PDB entry 7KNB | electron microscopy, 3.93 A resolution | chains B and D of the 4 polymer chains in the assembly

# Chain B
Protein: Spike glycoprotein
Source organism: Severe acute respiratory syndrome coronavirus 2
UniProtKB: P0DTC2 (SPIKE_SARS2); residue numbers follow UniProt; this construct covers 1-1208
Chain sequence (1288 residues; numbered 1 to 1288; the number before each row is that of its first residue):
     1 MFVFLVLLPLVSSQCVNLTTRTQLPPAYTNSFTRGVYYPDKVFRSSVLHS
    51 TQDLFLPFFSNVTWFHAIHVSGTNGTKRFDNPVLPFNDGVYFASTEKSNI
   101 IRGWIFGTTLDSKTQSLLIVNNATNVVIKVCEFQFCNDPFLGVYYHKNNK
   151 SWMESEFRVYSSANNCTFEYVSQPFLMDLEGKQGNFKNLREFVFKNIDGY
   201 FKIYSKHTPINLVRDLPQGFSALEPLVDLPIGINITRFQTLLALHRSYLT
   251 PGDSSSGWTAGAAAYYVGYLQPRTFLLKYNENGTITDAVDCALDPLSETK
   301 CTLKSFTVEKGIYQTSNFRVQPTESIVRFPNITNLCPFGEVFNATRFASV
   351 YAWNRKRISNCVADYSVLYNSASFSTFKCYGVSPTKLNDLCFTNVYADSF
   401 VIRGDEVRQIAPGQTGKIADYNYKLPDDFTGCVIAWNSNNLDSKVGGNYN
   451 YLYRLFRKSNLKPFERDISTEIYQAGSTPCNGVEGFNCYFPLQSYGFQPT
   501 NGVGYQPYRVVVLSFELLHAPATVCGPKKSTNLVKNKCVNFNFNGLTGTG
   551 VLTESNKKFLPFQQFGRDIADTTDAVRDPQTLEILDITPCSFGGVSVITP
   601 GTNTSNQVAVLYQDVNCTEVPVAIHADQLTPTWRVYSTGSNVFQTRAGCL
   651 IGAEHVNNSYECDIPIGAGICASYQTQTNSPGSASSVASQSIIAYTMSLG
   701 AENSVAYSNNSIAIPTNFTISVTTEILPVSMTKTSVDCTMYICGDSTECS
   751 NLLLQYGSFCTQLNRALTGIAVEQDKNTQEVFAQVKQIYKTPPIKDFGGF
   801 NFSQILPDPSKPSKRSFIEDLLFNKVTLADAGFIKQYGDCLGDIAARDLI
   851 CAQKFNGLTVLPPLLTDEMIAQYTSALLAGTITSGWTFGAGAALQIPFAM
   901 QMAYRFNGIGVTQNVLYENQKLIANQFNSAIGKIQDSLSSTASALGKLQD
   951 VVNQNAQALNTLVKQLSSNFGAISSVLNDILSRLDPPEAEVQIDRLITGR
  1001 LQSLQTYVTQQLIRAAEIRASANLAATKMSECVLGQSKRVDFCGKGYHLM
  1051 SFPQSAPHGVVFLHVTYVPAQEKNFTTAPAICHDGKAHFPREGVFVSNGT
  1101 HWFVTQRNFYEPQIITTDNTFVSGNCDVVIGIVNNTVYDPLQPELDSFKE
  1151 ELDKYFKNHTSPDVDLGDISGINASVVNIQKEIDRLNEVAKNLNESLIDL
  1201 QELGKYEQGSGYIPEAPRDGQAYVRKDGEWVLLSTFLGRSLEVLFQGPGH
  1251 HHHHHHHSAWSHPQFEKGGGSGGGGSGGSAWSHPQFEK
Disordered / not traced: 1-25, 67-78, 142-152, 178-185, 247-260, 627-639, 677-689, 829-851, 1149-1288
Disulfides: Cys131-Cys166, Cys291-Cys301, Cys336-Cys361, Cys379-Cys432, Cys391-Cys525, Cys480-Cys488, Cys538-Cys590, Cys617-Cys649, Cys662-Cys671, Cys738-Cys760, Cys743-Cys749, Cys1032-Cys1043, Cys1082-Cys1126
Covalent attachments: N-acetylglucosamine (NAG) linked to Asn61, Asn165, Asn234, Asn282, Asn331, Asn343, Asn603, Asn616, Asn657, Asn709, Asn717, Asn801, Asn1074, Asn1098, Asn1134
Sequence notes: engineered mutation Gly682 (Arg in P0DTC2), Ser683 (Arg in P0DTC2), Ser685 (Arg in P0DTC2), Pro986 (Lys in P0DTC2), Pro987 (Val in P0DTC2); expression tag (1209-1288)
Curated features (UniProtKB/Swiss-Prot):
  - region: Asn280 to Cys301 (Putative superantigen), Arg403 to Asp405 (Integrin-binding motif), Asn448 to Phe456 (Immunodominant HLA epitope recognized by the CD8+), Pro681, Ala684 (Putative superantigen), Ser816 to Tyr837 (Fusion peptide 1), Lys835 to Phe855 (Fusion peptide 2), Asp1163 to Glu1202 (Heptad repeat 2)
  - site: Arg815, Ser816 (Cleavage)
  - glycosylation: Asn17 (N-linked (GlcNAc...) (complex) asparagine), Asn61 (N-linked (GlcNAc...) (hybrid) asparagine), Asn74 (N-linked (GlcNAc...) (complex) asparagine), Asn122 (N-linked (GlcNAc...) (hybrid) asparagine), Asn149 (N-linked (GlcNAc...) (complex) asparagine), Asn165 (N-linked (GlcNAc...) (complex) asparagine), Asn234 (N-linked (GlcNAc...) (high mannose) asparagine), Asn282 (N-linked (GlcNAc...) (complex) asparagine), Thr323 (O-linked (GalNAc) threonine), Ser325 (O-linked (HexNAc...) serine), Asn331 (N-linked (GlcNAc...) (complex) asparagine), Asn343 (N-linked (GlcNAc...) (complex) asparagine), Asn603 (N-linked (GlcNAc...) (hybrid) asparagine), Asn616 (N-linked (GlcNAc...) (complex) asparagine), Asn657 (N-linked (GlcNAc...) (complex) asparagine), Thr676 (O-linked (GlcNAc...) threonine), Thr678 (O-linked (GlcNAc...) threonine), Asn709 (N-linked (GlcNAc...) (high mannose) asparagine), Asn717 (N-linked (GlcNAc...) (hybrid) asparagine), Asn801 (N-linked (GlcNAc...) (hybrid) asparagine) and 6 more in UniProt

# Chain D
Protein: Angiotensin-converting enzyme 2
Source organism: Homo sapiens
Notes: EC 3.4.17.23, 3.4.17.-
UniProtKB: Q9BYF1 (ACE2_HUMAN); residue numbers follow UniProt; this construct covers 19-615
Chain sequence (597 residues; row label = number of the first residue in the row):
    19 STIEEQAKTFLDKFNHEAEDLFYQSSLASWNYNTNITEENVQNMNNAGDK
    69 WSAFLKEQSTLAQMYPLQEIQNLTVKLQLQALQQNGSSVLSEDKSKRLNT
   119 ILNTMSTIYSTGKVCNPDNPQECLLLEPGLNEIMANSLDYNERLWAWESW
   169 RSEVGKQLRPLYEEYVVLKNEMARANHYEDYGDYWRGDYEVNGVDGYDYS
   219 RGQLIEDVEHTFEEIKPLYEHLHAYVRAKLMNAYPSYISPIGCLPAHLLG
   269 DMWGRFWTNLYSLTVPFGQKPNIDVTDAMVDQAWDAQRIFKEAEKFFVSV
   319 GLPNMTQGFWENSMLTDPGNVQKAVCHPTAWDLGKGDFRILMCTKVTMDD
   369 FLTAHHEMGHIQYDMAYAAQPFLLRNGANEGFHEAVGEIMSLSAATPKHL
   419 KSIGLLSPDFQEDNETEINFLLKQALTIVGTLPFTYMLEKWRWMVFKGEI
   469 PKDQWMKKWWEMKREIVGVVEPVPHDETYCDPASLFHVSNDYSFIRYYTR
   519 TLYQFQFQEALCQAAKHEGPLHKCDISNSTEAGQKLFNMLRLGKSEPWTL
   569 ALENVVGAKNMNVRPLLNYFEPLFTWLKDQNKNSFVGWSTDWSPYAD
Disordered / not traced: 615
Disulfides: Cys133-Cys141, Cys344-Cys361, Cys530-Cys542
Covalent attachments: N-acetylglucosamine (NAG) linked to Asn53, Asn90, Asn103, Asn322, Asn432, Asn546
Curated features (UniProtKB/Swiss-Prot):
  - region (Interaction with SARS-CoV spike glycoprotein): Asp30 to Tyr41, Met82 to Pro84, Lys353 to Arg357
  - active site: Glu375 (Proton acceptor), His505 (Proton donor)
  - binding site (chloride): Arg169, Trp477, Lys481
  - binding site (substrate): Arg273, His345, Pro346, Tyr515
  - binding site (Zn(2+)): His374, His378, Glu402
  - glycosylation (N-linked (GlcNAc...) asparagine): Asn53, Asn90, Asn103, Asn322, Asn432, Asn546

# Chain B / chain D interface
Pairs across the interface - 28 pairs, chain B then chain D:
  Lys417(B) with Asp30(D), salt bridge
  Tyr449(B) with Asp38(D), hydrogen bond
  Tyr453(B) with His34(D), hydrogen bond
  Leu455(B) with Asp30(D); His34(D)
  Phe456(B) with Thr27(D); Asp30(D); Lys31(D)
  Tyr473(B) with Glu23(D), hydrogen bond; Thr27(D)
  Ala475(B) with Ser19(D), hydrogen bond (backbone-backbone); Gln24(D)
  Phe486(B) with Met82(D), hydrophobic
  Tyr489(B) with Gln24(D); Thr27(D); Phe28(D); Lys31(D); Tyr83(D), hydrogen bond
  Gln493(B) with His34(D)
  Gly496(B) with Lys353(D), hydrogen bond (backbone-side chain)
  Gln498(B) with Tyr41(D); Lys353(D), hydrogen bond
  Thr500(B) with Tyr41(D), hydrogen bond; Asn330(D); Asp355(D), hydrogen bond
  Asn501(B) with Lys353(D)
  Gly502(B) with Lys353(D), hydrogen bond (backbone-backbone); Gly354(D), hydrogen bond (backbone-backbone)
Interface residues without a listed pair, chain B (20 interface residues in all): Gly476, Ser494, Phe497, Val503, Tyr505
Interface residues without a listed pair, chain D (21 interface residues in all): Gln42, Thr324, Gln325, Ala386, Arg393

# Summary
Chain B and chain D form an interface of 20 and 21 residues respectively; the contacts include 11 hydrogen
bonds and 1 salt bridge. Among the polar pairs are Lys417(B)-Asp30(D), Tyr449(B)-Asp38(D) and
Tyr453(B)-His34(D).
Chain B is Spike glycoprotein (Severe acute respiratory syndrome coronavirus 2) and chain D is
Angiotensin-converting enzyme 2 (Homo sapiens); the structure, Cryo-EM structure of single ACE2-bound
SARS-CoV-2 trimer spike at pH 7.4, was determined by electron microscopy, deposited together with 7KMB, 7KMS,
7KMZ, 7KNE, 7KNH and 7KNI.
